PDB entry 7SYY | X-ray diffraction, 2.74 A resolution | chains A and L of the 3 polymer chains in the assembly

Chain A:
Name: Attachment glycoprotein
Organism: Hendra henipavirus
UniProtKB: F4YH71 (F4YH71_9MONO); residue numbers follow UniProt; this construct covers 1-604
Amino-acid sequence (604 residues; each row starts with the number of its first residue):
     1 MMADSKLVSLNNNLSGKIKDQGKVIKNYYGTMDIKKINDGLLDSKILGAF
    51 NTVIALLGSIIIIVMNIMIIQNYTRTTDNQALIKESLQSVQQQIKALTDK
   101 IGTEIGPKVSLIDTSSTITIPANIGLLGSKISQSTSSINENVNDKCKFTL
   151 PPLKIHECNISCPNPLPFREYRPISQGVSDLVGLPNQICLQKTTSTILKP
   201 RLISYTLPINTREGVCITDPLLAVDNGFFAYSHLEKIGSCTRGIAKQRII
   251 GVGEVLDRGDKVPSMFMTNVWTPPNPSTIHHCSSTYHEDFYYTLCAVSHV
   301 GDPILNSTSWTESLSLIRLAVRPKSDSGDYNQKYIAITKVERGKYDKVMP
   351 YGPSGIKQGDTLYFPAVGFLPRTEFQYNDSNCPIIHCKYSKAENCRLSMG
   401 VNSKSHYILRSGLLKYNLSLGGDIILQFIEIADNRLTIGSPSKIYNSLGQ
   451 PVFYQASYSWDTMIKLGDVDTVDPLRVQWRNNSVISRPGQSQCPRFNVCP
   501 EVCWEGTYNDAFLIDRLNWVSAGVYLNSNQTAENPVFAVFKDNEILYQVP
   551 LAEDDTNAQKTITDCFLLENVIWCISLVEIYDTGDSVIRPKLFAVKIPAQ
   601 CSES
Unresolved in the structure: 1-176, 206-214, 582-586, 604
Disulfide bonds: Cys189-Cys601, Cys216-Cys240, Cys282-Cys295, Cys382-Cys395, Cys387-Cys499, Cys493-Cys503, Cys565-Cys574
Covalent attachments: N-acetylglucosamine (NAG) linked to Asn306, Asn417; glycan linked to Asn378, Asn481, Asn529
Metal / ion sites: Zn2+ near Asp346 (its only coordinating residue here)

Chain L:
Name: Antibody hAH1.3 light chain
Organism: Mus musculus
Notes: antibody fragment or engineered binder
Amino-acid sequence (221 residues; numbered 1 to 216 plus 5 insertion-coded residues; the number before each row is that of its first residue; a row labelled like 27A-27E holds insertion residues (27A, then the next letters in order)):
     1 DVLMIQTPLSLPVSLGDQASISCRSSQ
27A-27E SLIHI
    28 NGNTYLEWYLQKPGQSPKLLIYKVSNRFSGVPDRFSGSGSGTDFTLKISR
    78 VEAEDLGVYYCFQGSHVPFTFGAGTKLELKRADAAPTVSIFPPSSEQLTS
   128 GGASVVCFLNNFYPKDINVKWKIDGSERQNGVLNSWTDQDSKDSTYSMSS
   178 TLTLTKDEYERHNSYTCEATHKTSTSPIVKSFNRNECVY
Unresolved in the structure: 214-216
Disulfide bonds: Cys23-Cys88, Cys134-Cys194

Chain A / chain L interface:
Residue-residue contacts - 10 pairs, chain A then chain L:
  Ile385(A) - Phe96(L)  hydrophobic
  His386(A) - Phe96(L)
  Met463(A) - Ile27E(L)
  Asn481(A) - Ile27E(L)
  Asn482(A) - Ile27E(L)
  Ser483(A) - His27D(L)
  Ser483(A) - Ile27E(L)
  Ser483(A) - Gly29(L)
  Val498(A) - Ile27E(L)  hydrophobic
  Asn543(A) - Ile27C(L)
Other interface residues (no listed pair), chain A (10 interface residues in all): Arg435, Asp461
Other interface residues (no listed pair), chain L (7 interface residues in all): Asn28, Val94

In short:
Chain A and chain L form an interface of 10 and 7 residues respectively. Covalently linked
N-acetylglucosamine: at Asn306(A) and Asn417(A).
Chain A is Attachment glycoprotein (Hendra henipavirus) and chain L is Antibody hAH1.3 light chain (Mus
musculus); the structure, Hendra virus G protein head domain in complex with cross-neutralizing murine
antibody hAH1.3, was determined by X-ray diffraction together with 7SYZ from the same study.
